4OB0 - chains A and B; structure by X-ray diffraction, 1.20 A resolution.

# Chain A
Protein: Cobalt-containing nitrile hydratase subunit alpha
Organism: Pseudonocardia thermophila
Notes: EC 4.2.1.84; fragment: Nitrile hydratase alpha subunit
UniProtKB: Q7SID2 (NHAA_PSETH); residue numbers follow UniProt; this construct covers 1-204
Amino-acid sequence (210 residues; each row starts with the number of its first residue):
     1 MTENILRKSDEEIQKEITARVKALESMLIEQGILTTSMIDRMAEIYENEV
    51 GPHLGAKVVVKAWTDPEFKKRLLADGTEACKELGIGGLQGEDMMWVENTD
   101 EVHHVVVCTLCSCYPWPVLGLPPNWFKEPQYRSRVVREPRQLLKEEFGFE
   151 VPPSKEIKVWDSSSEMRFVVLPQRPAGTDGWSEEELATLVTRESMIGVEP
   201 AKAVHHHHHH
Disordered / not traced: 1, 205-210
Differences from the reference sequence: expression tag (205-210)
Modified residues: Cys111 (3-sulfinoalanine; CSD)
Metal / ion sites: Co2+: Ser112, Cys113 (together with phenyl boronic acid)
Ligand contacts: phenyl boronic acid (PBC): Gln89, Cys108, Cys111, Ser112, Cys113, Trp116, Arg167
UniProt features mapped onto this chain:
  - binding site (Co(2+)): Cys108, Cys111, Ser112, Cys113
  - modified residue: Cys111 (Cysteine sulfinic acid (-SO2H)), Cys113 (Cysteine sulfenic acid (-SOH))
Reported in the primary citation:
  - binding site for phenyl boronic acid: Cys113
  - Co2+ coordination: Cys113
  - catalytic residues: Cys113

# Chain B
Protein: Cobalt-containing nitrile hydratase subunit beta
Organism: Pseudonocardia thermophila
Notes: EC 4.2.1.84; fragment: Nitrile hydratase beta subunit
UniProtKB: Q7SID3 (NHAB_PSETH); numbering as in UniProt (aligned over 1-233)
Amino-acid sequence (233 residues; each row starts with the number of its first residue):
     1 MNGVYDVGGTDGLGPINRPADEPVFRAEWEKVAFAMFPATFRAGFMGLDE
    51 FRFGIEQMNPAEYLESPYYWHWIRTYIHHGVRTGKIDLEELERRTQYYRE
   101 NPDAPLPEHEQKPELIEFVNQAVYGGLPASREVDRPPKFKEGDVVRFSTA
   151 SPKGHARRARYVRGKTGTVVKHHGAYIYPDTAGNGLGECPEHLYTVRFTA
   201 QELWGPEGDPNSSVYYDCWEPYIELVDTKAAAA
Disordered / not traced: 229-233
Ligand contacts: phenyl boronic acid (PBC): Phe37, Leu48, Phe51, Arg52, Tyr68, Trp72

# Chain A / chain B interface
Pairs across the interface (188; chain A residue first):
  Asn4(A) - Glu65(B)  hydrogen bond
  Arg7(A) - Glu65(B)  salt bridge
  Gln14(A) - Trp29(B)  hydrogen bond
  Glu16(A) - Arg99(B)  salt bridge
  Ile17(A) - Trp29(B)  hydrophobic
  Ile17(A) - Pro67(B)  hydrophobic
  Ile17(A) - Trp70(B)  hydrophobic
  Thr18(A) - Trp29(B)
  Ala19(A) - Thr95(B)
  Ala19(A) - Arg99(B)
  Arg20(A) - Trp70(B)
  Arg20(A) - Thr95(B)
  Val21(A) - Trp29(B)  hydrophobic
  Val21(A) - Val32(B)  hydrophobic
  Val21(A) - Ile73(B)  hydrophobic
  Lys22(A) - Tyr98(B)
  Lys22(A) - Pro102(B)  hydrogen bond (side chain-backbone)
  Lys22(A) - Ala104(B)  hydrogen bond (side chain-backbone)
  Lys22(A) - Leu106(B)
  Ala23(A) - Leu91(B)  hydrophobic
  Ala23(A) - Arg94(B)
  Ala23(A) - Thr95(B)
  Ala23(A) - Tyr98(B)
  Leu24(A) - Met36(B)  hydrophobic
  Leu24(A) - Ile86(B)  hydrophobic
  Leu24(A) - Leu91(B)
  Glu25(A) - Val32(B)
  Glu25(A) - Met36(B)
  Glu25(A) - Leu106(B)
  Ser26(A) - Arg94(B)  hydrogen bond
  Ser26(A) - Tyr98(B)
  Ser26(A) - Pro107(B)
  Met27(A) - Asp87(B)
  Met27(A) - Glu90(B)
  Met27(A) - Leu91(B)  hydrophobic
  Met27(A) - Arg94(B)
  Leu28(A) - Met36(B)  hydrophobic
  Leu28(A) - Thr40(B)
  Leu28(A) - Phe45(B)  hydrophobic
  Leu28(A) - Ile86(B)  hydrophobic
  Ile29(A) - Pro107(B)
  Ile29(A) - His109(B)
  Glu30(A) - Arg94(B)  salt bridge
  Glu30(A) - Pro107(B)
  Gln31(A) - Phe45(B)
  Gln31(A) - Lys85(B)  hydrogen bond (side chain-backbone)
  Gln31(A) - Ile86(B)
  Gly32(A) - Lys112(B)  hydrogen bond (backbone-side chain)
  Ile33(A) - Ala39(B)
  Ile33(A) - Ala43(B)  hydrophobic
  Ile33(A) - Phe45(B)  hydrophobic
  Ile33(A) - Leu115(B)
  Leu34(A) - Met36(B)  hydrophobic
  Leu34(A) - Ala39(B)  hydrophobic
  Thr35(A) - His109(B)
  Thr35(A) - Glu110(B)
  Thr35(A) - Gln111(B)
  Thr35(A) - Leu115(B)
  Thr36(A) - His109(B)  hydrogen bond (backbone-side chain)
  Thr36(A) - Gln111(B)  hydrogen bond
  Ser37(A) - Gln111(B)  hydrogen bond
  Ser37(A) - Ile116(B)
  Met38(A) - Ala39(B)
  Met38(A) - Leu115(B)  hydrophobic
  Met38(A) - Ile116(B)
  Met38(A) - Val119(B)  hydrophobic
  Ile39(A) - Lys31(B)
  Ile39(A) - Ala35(B)  hydrophobic
  Arg41(A) - Val119(B)
  Arg41(A) - Asn120(B)  hydrogen bond
  Met42(A) - Phe34(B)  hydrophobic
  Met42(A) - Pro38(B)  hydrophobic
  Met42(A) - Val119(B)  hydrophobic
  Ala43(A) - Phe25(B)  hydrophobic
  Ile45(A) - Val119(B)  hydrophobic
  Ile45(A) - Asn120(B)
  Ile45(A) - Val123(B)  hydrophobic
  Ile45(A) - Tyr124(B)
  Tyr46(A) - Val24(B)
  Tyr46(A) - Phe34(B)  hydrophobic
  Tyr46(A) - Val123(B)
  Glu47(A) - Phe25(B)
  Glu47(A) - Lys31(B)  salt bridge
  Glu49(A) - Tyr124(B)  hydrogen bond
  Val50(A) - Tyr124(B)
  Gly86(A) - Val123(B)
  Gly86(A) - Tyr124(B)
  Gly87(A) - Val123(B)
  Gly87(A) - Tyr124(B)
  Gly87(A) - Gly126(B)
  Leu88(A) - Ala122(B)
  Leu88(A) - Val123(B)  hydrogen bond (backbone-backbone)
  Leu88(A) - Gly126(B)
  Gln89(A) - Leu48(B)
  Glu91(A) - Gly126(B)
  Glu91(A) - Leu127(B)  hydrogen bond (side chain-backbone)
  Glu91(A) - Pro128(B)
  Asp92(A) - Tyr176(B)  hydrogen bond
  Met94(A) - His173(B)
  Thr109(A) - Tyr5(B)
  Thr109(A) - Val7(B)
  Thr109(A) - Gly8(B)
  Thr109(A) - Tyr161(B)
  Leu110(A) - Tyr5(B)
  Leu110(A) - Asp6(B)
  Leu110(A) - Arg157(B)
  Leu110(A) - Tyr216(B)
  Cys111(A) - Arg52(B)
  Cys111(A) - Arg157(B)
  Ser112(A) - Tyr68(B)  hydrogen bond
  Cys113(A) - Arg52(B)
  Leu121(A) - Val24(B)  hydrophobic
  Leu121(A) - Phe25(B)  hydrophobic
  Leu121(A) - Phe34(B)  hydrophobic
  Leu121(A) - Tyr69(B)
  Pro123(A) - Glu22(B)
  Asn124(A) - Glu22(B)  hydrogen bond (backbone-side chain)
  Asn124(A) - Arg26(B)  hydrogen bond
  Asn124(A) - Tyr68(B)
  Trp125(A) - Ile16(B)  hydrophobic
  Trp125(A) - Asn17(B)
  Trp125(A) - Arg18(B)
  Lys127(A) - Tyr68(B)
  Pro129(A) - Leu13(B)
  Pro129(A) - Leu64(B)
  Gln130(A) - Leu13(B)  hydrogen bond (side chain-backbone)
  Gln130(A) - Gly14(B)
  Gln130(A) - Pro15(B)
  Gln130(A) - Ile16(B)
  Tyr131(A) - Ile16(B)
  Arg132(A) - Tyr5(B)  hydrogen bond (side chain-backbone)
  Arg132(A) - Val7(B)
  Arg132(A) - Tyr63(B)  hydrogen bond
  Ser133(A) - Val7(B)
  Ser133(A) - Gly8(B)
  Ser133(A) - Gly9(B)  hydrogen bond (backbone-backbone)
  Ser133(A) - Thr10(B)  hydrogen bond (side chain-backbone)
  Ser133(A) - Leu13(B)
  Val136(A) - Gly8(B)
  Val136(A) - Gly9(B)
  Val136(A) - Tyr161(B)
  Val136(A) - Trp204(B)  hydrogen bond (backbone-side chain)
  Val136(A) - Val214(B)
  Arg137(A) - Gly9(B)
  Arg137(A) - Asp11(B)  salt bridge
  Arg137(A) - Trp204(B)
  Pro139(A) - Ser212(B)
  Arg140(A) - Asp209(B)  salt bridge
  Arg140(A) - Asn211(B)  hydrogen bond (side chain-backbone)
  Leu142(A) - Ile16(B)  hydrophobic
  Glu146(A) - Ile16(B)
  Glu146(A) - Arg18(B)  salt bridge
  Phe147(A) - Arg18(B)
  Pro153(A) - Asn211(B)  hydrogen bond (backbone-side chain)
  Ser154(A) - Asn211(B)  hydrogen bond (backbone-side chain)
  Lys155(A) - Asn211(B)  hydrogen bond (backbone-side chain)
  Glu156(A) - Arg197(B)  salt bridge
  Glu156(A) - Asn211(B)
  Glu156(A) - Ser213(B)  hydrogen bond
  Ile157(A) - Asn211(B)  hydrogen bond (backbone-backbone)
  Ile157(A) - Ser212(B)  hydrogen bond (backbone-side chain)
  Ile157(A) - Ser213(B)  hydrogen bond (backbone-backbone)
  Lys158(A) - Arg197(B)
  Lys158(A) - Ser213(B)
  Lys158(A) - Tyr215(B)  hydrogen bond
  Val159(A) - Ser213(B)  hydrogen bond (backbone-backbone)
  Val159(A) - Val214(B)
  Val159(A) - Tyr215(B)  hydrogen bond (backbone-backbone)
  Trp160(A) - Tyr215(B)  hydrophobic
  Asp161(A) - Tyr161(B)  hydrogen bond
  Asp161(A) - Tyr215(B)  hydrogen bond (backbone-backbone)
  Asp161(A) - Tyr216(B)
  Ser162(A) - Arg157(B)
  Ser163(A) - Arg157(B)  hydrogen bond (backbone-side chain)
  Ser163(A) - Tyr216(B)
  Ser163(A) - Asp217(B)  hydrogen bond (side chain-backbone)
  Ser163(A) - Trp219(B)
  Ser164(A) - Leu193(B)
  Ser164(A) - Asp217(B)  hydrogen bond
  Ser164(A) - Trp219(B)
  Glu165(A) - Leu48(B)
  Glu165(A) - Arg52(B)  salt bridge
  Met166(A) - His173(B)
  Met166(A) - Tyr176(B)
  Met166(A) - Leu193(B)  hydrophobic
  Met166(A) - Asp217(B)
  Arg167(A) - Arg52(B)
  Phe168(A) - Asp217(B)
Interface residues without a listed pair, chain A (86 interface residues in all): Thr2, Ile13, Cys108, Trp116, Glu128, Glu199
Interface residues without a listed pair, chain B (94 interface residues in all): Ala27, Trp72, Arg74, Tyr76, Ile77, Asp103, Phe118, Gly125, Ala129, Ala159, Lys171, Thr195, Glu207

# In short
The interface between chain A and chain B involves 86 residues on one side and 94 on the other; the contacts
include 40 hydrogen bonds and 9 salt bridges. Polar pairs include Arg7(A)-Glu65(B), Glu16(A)-Arg99(B) and
Glu30(A)-Arg94(B). The paper reports the catalytic residue Cys113(A); a binding site for phenyl boronic acid
at Cys113(A).
Chain A is Cobalt-containing nitrile hydratase subunit alpha and chain B is Cobalt-containing nitrile
hydratase subunit beta, both from Pseudonocardia thermophila; the structure, Crystal Structure of Nitrile
Hydratase from Pseudonocardia thermophila bound to Phenyl Boronic Acid, was determined by X-ray diffraction
together with 4OB1, 4OB2 and 4OB3 from the same study.
